PDB entry 3QS1 | X-ray diffraction, 3.10 A resolution | chains B and D of the 4 polymer chains in the assembly

[Chain B (and D)]
Protein: Plasmepsin-1
Organism: Plasmodium falciparum
Notes: EC 3.4.23.38; chain D of this document is another copy of the same molecule, construct and numbering; everything in this record applies to it too
UniProtKB: P39898 (PLM1_PLAFA); the construct lacks a stretch of the UniProt sequence and is renumbered around it, so the offset changes along the chain: -8 to 96 = UniProt 117-221; 98-109 = UniProt 222-233; 110-195 = UniProt 236-321; 197-199 = UniProt 322-324; 5 more segments
Sequence (336 residues; row label = number of the first residue in the row; note: 9 numbers in that range are skipped by the numbering (no residue carries them; nothing is unmodelled there); a row labelled like 109A-109B holds insertion residues (109A, then the next letters in order); numbers below 1 keep their minus sign (Thr-8 is residue -8)):
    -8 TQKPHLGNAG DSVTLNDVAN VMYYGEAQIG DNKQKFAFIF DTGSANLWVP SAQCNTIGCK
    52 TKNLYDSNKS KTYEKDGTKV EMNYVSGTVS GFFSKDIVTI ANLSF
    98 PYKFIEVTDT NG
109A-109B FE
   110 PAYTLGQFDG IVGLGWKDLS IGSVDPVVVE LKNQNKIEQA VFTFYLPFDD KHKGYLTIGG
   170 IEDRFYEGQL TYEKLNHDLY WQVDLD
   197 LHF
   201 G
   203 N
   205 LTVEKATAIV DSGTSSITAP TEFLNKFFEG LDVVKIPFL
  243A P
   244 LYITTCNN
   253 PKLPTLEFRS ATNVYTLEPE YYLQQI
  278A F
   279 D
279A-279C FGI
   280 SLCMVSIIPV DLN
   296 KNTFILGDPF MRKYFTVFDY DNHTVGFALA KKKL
Unresolved in the structure: -8 to -1, 329 (chain D: -8 to 0, 329)
Disulfides: Cys45-Cys50, Cys249-Cys282
Small-molecule neighbours: kni-10006 (006; (4R)-3-[(2S,3S)-3-{[(2,6-dimethylphenoxy)acetyl]amino}-2-hydroxy-4-phenylbutanoyl]-N-[(1S,2R)-2-hydroxy-2,3-dihydro-1H-inden-1-yl]-5,5-dimethyl-1,3-thiazolidine-4-carboxamide): Ile30, Asp32, Gly34, Ser35, Asn74, Tyr75, Val76, Ser77, Phe109A, Ile120, Leu128, Tyr189, Asp215, Gly217, Thr218, Ser219, Ser220, Thr222, Ile287, Val289, Leu291, Ile300
UniProt features mapped onto this chain:
  - active site: Asp32, Asp215
From the paper describing this entry:
  - catalytic residues: Asp32, Asp215
  - binding site for kni-10006: Ile30, Asp32, Gly34, Met73, Tyr75, Val76, Ser77, Phe109A, Ile120, Leu128, Ile130, Tyr189, Asp215, Ser219, Phe242, Leu291, Ile300

[Chain B / chain D interface]
Residue-residue contacts - 11 pairs, chain B then chain D:
  Gln277(B) - Asp279(D)
  Ile278(B) - Phe278A(D)
  Ile278(B) - Asp279(D)  hydrogen bond (backbone-backbone)
  Ile278(B) - Phe279A(D)  hydrophobic
  Phe278A(B) - Ile278(D)
  Asp279(B) - Gln277(D)
  Asp279(B) - Ile278(D)  hydrogen bond (backbone-backbone)
  Phe279A(B) - Ile278(D)  hydrophobic
  Phe279A(B) - Met283(D)  hydrophobic
  Met283(B) - Phe279A(D)  hydrophobic
  Lys328(B) - Lys328(D)

[In short]
Chain B and chain D each contribute 7 residues to their interface; the contacts include 2 hydrogen bonds. The
hydrogen-bonded pair Ile278(B)-Asp279(D) is a backbone contact. Bound to chain B: kni-10006. The paper reports
catalytic residues Asp32(B) and Asp215(B); a binding site for kni-10006 at Ile30(B), Asp32(B) and Gly34(B)
among others.
Both chains are Plasmepsin-1 (Plasmodium falciparum). Entry 3QS1 (Crystal structure of KNI-10006 complex of
Plasmepsin I (PMI) from Plasmodium falciparum) was determined by X-ray diffraction together with 3QRV from the
same study.
